Entry 9K3H (electron microscopy, 2.86 A resolution); this record covers chains B and G of the 5 polymer chains in the assembly.

[Chain B]
Name: Guanine nucleotide-binding protein G(I)/G(S)/G(T) subunit beta-1, HiBiT
Source organism: Homo sapiens
UniProt: P62873 (GBB1_HUMAN); residue numbers follow UniProt; this construct covers 2-340
Sequence (371 residues; row label = number of the first residue in the row; numbers below 1 keep their minus sign (Met-4 is residue -4)):
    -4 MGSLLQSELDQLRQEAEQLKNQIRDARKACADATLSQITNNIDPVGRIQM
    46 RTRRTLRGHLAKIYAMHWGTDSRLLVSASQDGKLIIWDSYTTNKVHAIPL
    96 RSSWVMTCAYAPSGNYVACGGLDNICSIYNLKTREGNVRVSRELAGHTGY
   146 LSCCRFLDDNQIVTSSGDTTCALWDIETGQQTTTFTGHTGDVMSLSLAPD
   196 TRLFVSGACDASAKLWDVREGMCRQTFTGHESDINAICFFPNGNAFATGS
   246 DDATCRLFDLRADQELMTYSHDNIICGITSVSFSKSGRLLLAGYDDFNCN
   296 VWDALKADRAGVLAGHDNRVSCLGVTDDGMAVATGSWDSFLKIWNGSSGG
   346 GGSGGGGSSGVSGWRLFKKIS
Unresolved in the structure: -4 to 2, 344-366
Differences from the reference sequence: initiating methionine (-4); expression tag (-3 to 1); linker (341-355)
Curated features (UniProtKB/Swiss-Prot):
  - modified residue: Ser2 (N-acetylserine), His266 (Phosphohistidine)

[Chain G]
Name: Guanine nucleotide-binding protein G(I)/G(S)/G(O) subunit gamma-2
Source organism: Bos taurus
UniProt: P63212 (GBG2_BOVIN); residue numbers follow UniProt; this construct covers 1-71
Sequence (71 residues; each row starts with the number of its first residue):
     1 MASNNTASIAQARKLVEQLKMEANIDRIKVSKAAADLMAYCEAHAKEDPL
    51 LTPVPASENPFREKKFFCAIL
Unresolved in the structure: 1-8, 64-71
Curated features (UniProtKB/Swiss-Prot):
  - modified residue: Ala2 (N-acetylalanine), Cys68 (Cysteine methyl ester)
  - lipidation: Cys68 (S-geranylgeranyl cysteine)

[Chain B / chain G interface]
Contacting residue pairs (75; chain B residue first):
  Leu4(B) - Ile9(G)
  Leu7(B) - Ala12(G)  hydrophobic
  Leu7(B) - Arg13(G)
  Leu7(B) - Val16(G)  hydrophobic
  Leu14(B) - Val16(G)  hydrophobic
  Leu14(B) - Leu19(G)  hydrophobic
  Leu14(B) - Lys20(G)
  Gln17(B) - Ala23(G)
  Ile18(B) - Glu22(G)
  Ile18(B) - Ala23(G)  hydrophobic
  Arg22(B) - Glu22(G)  salt bridge
  Cys25(B) - Lys29(G)
  Cys25(B) - Val30(G)
  Ala26(B) - Lys29(G)
  Ala26(B) - Val30(G)  hydrophobic
  Asp27(B) - Lys29(G)  salt bridge
  Asp27(B) - Val30(G)
  Asp27(B) - Ser31(G)
  Ala28(B) - Val30(G)
  Leu30(B) - Ala34(G)  hydrophobic
  Ile33(B) - Ser31(G)
  Ile33(B) - Ala34(G)  hydrophobic
  Ile33(B) - Met38(G)  hydrophobic
  Ile37(B) - Met38(G)  hydrophobic
  Val40(B) - Leu51(G)  hydrophobic
  Ile43(B) - Leu50(G)
  Met45(B) - Leu50(G)  hydrophobic
  Arg48(B) - Asn59(G)
  Arg48(B) - Arg62(G)
  Arg49(B) - Phe61(G)  hydrogen bond (side chain-backbone)
  Ser84(B) - Phe61(G)
  Tyr85(B) - Pro60(G)
  Tyr85(B) - Phe61(G)  hydrophobic
  Cys218(B) - Gln18(G)
  Arg219(B) - Glu22(G)
  Gln220(B) - Glu22(G)
  Thr221(B) - Gln18(G)
  Thr221(B) - Glu22(G)  hydrogen bond (backbone-side chain)
  Phe235(B) - Leu37(G)  hydrophobic
  Phe235(B) - Tyr40(G)  hydrophobic
  Phe235(B) - Cys41(G)  hydrophobic
  Pro236(B) - Tyr40(G)  hydrogen bond (backbone-side chain)
  Asn237(B) - Tyr40(G)
  Ala240(B) - Leu37(G)  hydrophobic
  Leu252(B) - Leu37(G)  hydrophobic
  Asp254(B) - Ala33(G)
  Arg256(B) - Arg27(G)
  Arg256(B) - Ile28(G)  hydrogen bond (backbone-backbone)
  Arg256(B) - Asp36(G)  salt bridge
  Asp258(B) - Ile25(G)
  Asp258(B) - Arg27(G)  salt bridge
  Leu261(B) - Val30(G)  hydrophobic
  Ser279(B) - Asp48(G)  hydrogen bond
  Lys280(B) - Glu47(G)  hydrogen bond (side chain-backbone)
  Ser281(B) - Tyr40(G)
  Ser281(B) - Cys41(G)  hydrogen bond (backbone-side chain)
  Ser281(B) - His44(G)
  Ser281(B) - Asp48(G)  hydrogen bond
  Gly282(B) - Cys41(G)  hydrogen bond (backbone-side chain)
  Arg283(B) - Cys41(G)
  Arg283(B) - Leu51(G)
  Gly324(B) - Pro49(G)
  Gly324(B) - Leu50(G)
  Met325(B) - Pro49(G)  hydrophobic
  Met325(B) - Val54(G)  hydrophobic
  Met325(B) - Asn59(G)
  Met325(B) - Pro60(G)
  Ala326(B) - Leu50(G)
  Ala326(B) - Phe61(G)  hydrophobic
  Ile338(B) - Phe61(G)  hydrophobic
  Asn340(B) - Asn59(G)  hydrogen bond
  Gly341(B) - Asn59(G)
  Ser343(B) - Pro53(G)
  Ser343(B) - Val54(G)  hydrogen bond (side chain-backbone)
  Ser343(B) - Pro55(G)
Also at the interface, not in a pair above, chain B (53 interface residues in all): Ala11, Trp63, Lys209, Ala257, Gln259, Leu284, Leu300, Ser342
Also at the interface, not in a pair above, chain G (37 interface residues in all): Ala45, Ala56

[Summary]
53 residues of chain B face 37 of chain G across their interface, with 11 hydrogen bonds and 4 salt bridges.
Among the polar pairs are Arg22(B)-Glu22(G), Asp27(B)-Lys29(G) and Arg256(B)-Asp36(G).
Here chain B is Guanine nucleotide-binding protein G(I)/G(S)/G(T) subunit beta-1, HiBiT (Homo sapiens) and
chain G is Guanine nucleotide-binding protein G(I)/G(S)/G(O) subunit gamma-2 (Bos taurus). Entry 9K3H (Cryo-EM
structure of the unliganded human melanocortin receptor 5 (MC5R)-Gs complex) was determined by electron
microscopy, deposited together with 9K3F, 9K3K, 9K3L and 9K3P.
